Entry 7V0R (X-ray diffraction, 2.51 A resolution); this record covers chains C and E of the 6 polymer chains in the assembly.

# Chain C
Protein: Cyclic GMP-AMP synthase
From: Mus musculus
Notes: EC 2.7.7.86; fragment: catalytic domain
UniProtKB: Q8C6L5 (CGAS_MOUSE); residue numbers follow UniProt; this construct covers 147-507
Amino-acid sequence (364 residues; numbered 144 to 507; the number before each row is that of its first residue):
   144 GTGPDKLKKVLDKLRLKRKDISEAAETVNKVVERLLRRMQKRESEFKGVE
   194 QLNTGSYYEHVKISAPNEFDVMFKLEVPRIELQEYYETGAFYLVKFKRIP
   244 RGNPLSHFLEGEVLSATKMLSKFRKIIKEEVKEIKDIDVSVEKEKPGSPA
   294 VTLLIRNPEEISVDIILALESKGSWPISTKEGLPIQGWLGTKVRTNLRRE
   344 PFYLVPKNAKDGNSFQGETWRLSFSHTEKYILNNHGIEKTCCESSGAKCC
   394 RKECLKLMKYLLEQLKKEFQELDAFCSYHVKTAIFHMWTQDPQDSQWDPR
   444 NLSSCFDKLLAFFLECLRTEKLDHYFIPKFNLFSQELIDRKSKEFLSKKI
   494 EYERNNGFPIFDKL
Unresolved in the structure: 144-148, 239-246, 252-255, 353-358, 507
Differences from the reference sequence: expression tag (144-146)
Bound ions: Mg2+ site 1: Glu-211, Asp-213 (together with OKX); Mg2+ site 2: Glu-211, Asp-213, Asp-307 (together with OKX); Zn2+: His-378, Cys-384, Cys-385, Cys-392
Ligand contacts: OKX ([(2R,3R,4R,5R)-4-[[(2R,3S,4R,5R)-5-(6-aminopurin-9-yl)-3,4-bis(oxidanyl)oxolan-2-yl]methoxy-oxidanyl-phosphoryl]oxy-5-(2-azanyl-6-oxidanylidene-1H-purin-9-yl)-3-oxidanyl-oxolan-2-yl]methoxy-[[oxidanyl(phosphonooxy)phosphoryl]methyl]phosphinic acid): Gly-198, Ser-199, Glu-202, Lys-205, Glu-211, Asp-213, Met-215, Gly-290, Ser-291, Pro-292, Ala-293, Asp-307, Ile-309, Val-348, Lys-350, Arg-364, Leu-365, Ser-366, Ser-368, Lys-402, Cys-419, Ser-420, Tyr-421, Lys-424
UniProt features mapped onto this chain:
  - region: Lys-372 to Lys-395 (DNA-binding)
  - motif: Leu-154 to Leu-159 (Nuclear export signal), Asp-281 to Ser-291 (Nuclear localization signal)
  - binding site (GTP): Thr-197, Asp-307, Arg-364 to Glu-371
  - binding site (ATP): Ser-199, Glu-371, Lys-402, Ser-420 to Lys-424
  - binding site (Mg(2+)): Glu-211, Asp-213, Asp-307
  - binding site (2',3'-cGAMP): Asp-213, Gly-290, Asp-307, Lys-350, Arg-364 to Ser-366
  - binding site (Zn(2+)): His-378, Cys-384, Cys-385, Cys-392
  - site: Arg-241 (Arginine-anchor), Asp-307, Ile-308 (Cleavage)
  - modified residue: Lys-156 (N6-lactoyllysine), Glu-176 (PolyADP-ribosyl glutamic acid), Ser-199 (Phosphoserine), Tyr-201 (Phosphotyrosine), Glu-272 (5-glutamyl polyglutamate), Ser-291 (Phosphoserine), Glu-302 (5-glutamyl glutamate), Lys-372 (N6-acetyllysine), Lys-382 (N6-acetyllysine), Lys-402 (N6-acetyllysine), Ser-420 (Phosphoserine), Lys-491 (N6-methyllysine)
  - lipidation (S-palmitoyl cysteine): Cys-392, Cys-393, Cys-459
  - cross-link (Glycyl lysine isopeptide (Lys-Gly)): Lys-217 (interchain with G-Cter in SUMO), Lys-271 (interchain with G-Cter in ubiquitin), Lys-335 (interchain with G-Cter in SUMO), Lys-372 (interchain with G-Cter in SUMO), Lys-382 (interchain with G-Cter in SUMO), Lys-399 (interchain with G-Cter in ubiquitin), Lys-402 (interchain with G-Cter in ubiquitin), Lys-409 (interchain with G-Cter in ubiquitin), Lys-410 (interchain with G-Cter in ubiquitin), Lys-464 (interchain with G-Cter in SUMO)
  - mutagenesis: Lys-156 (K156Q: Mimics lactylation; knockin mice show higher mortality following HSV-1 infection), Asn-172 (N172K: Induces alteration of the DNA-binding surface and leads to decreased synthesis of cyclic GMP-AMP (cGAMP); when associated with L-180), Glu-176 (E176A: Abolished poly-ADP-ribosylation by PARP1, stimulating interferon production in knockin mice), Arg-180 (R180L: Induces alteration of the DNA-binding surface and leads to decreased synthesis of cyclic GMP-AMP (cGAMP); when associated with K-182), Gly-198 (G198A: Abolishes stimulation of interferon production; when associated with A-199), Ser-199 (S199A: Abolishes stimulation of interferon production; when associated with A-199), Tyr-201 (Y201E: Phosphomimetic mutant; reduced translocation to the nucleus following treatment with etoposide), Glu-211 to Asp-213 (Abolished nucleotidyltransferase activity. Does not affect nuclear localization and tethering to chromatin), Glu-211 (E211A: Abolishes ability to promote type-I interferon production), Asp-213 (D213A: Abolishes ability to promote type-I interferon production), Lys-217 (K217R: Reduced sumoylation), Arg-222 (R222E: Impaired tethering to chromatin, leading to constitutive activation in the absence of DNA), 31 further mutagenesis entries in UniProt

# Chain E
Molecule: Palindromic DNA18
Sequence (18 nucleotides; numbered 1 to 18; the number before each row is that of its first residue):
     1 ATCTGTACATGTACAGAT

# Chain C / chain E interface
Pairs across the interface (7):
  Thr-334(C) / DA13(E)  phosphate contact
  Thr-334(C) / DC14(E)  phosphate contact
  Lys-335(C) / DA13(E)  phosphate contact
  Lys-335(C) / DC14(E)  salt bridge to the phosphate
  Thr-338(C) / DT12(E)  hydrogen bond to the phosphate
  Thr-338(C) / DA13(E)  hydrogen bond to the phosphate
  Arg-342(C) / DG11(E)  base contact

# In short
Chain C and chain E each contribute 4 residues to their interface, with 2 hydrogen bonds and 1 salt bridge.
Polar contacts include Thr-338(C)/DT12(E), Thr-338(C)/DA13(E) and Lys-335(C)/DC14(E). Bound to chain C:
compound OKX.
Here chain C is Cyclic GMP-AMP synthase (Mus musculus) and chain E is Palindromic DNA18. Entry 7V0R (Structure
of Ternary Complex of cGAS with dsDNA and Bound 5 -ppcpG(2 ,5 )pA) was determined by X-ray diffraction.
